PDB entry 8IZT | X-ray diffraction, 1.74 A resolution | chain A

# Chain A
Molecule: Virion morphogenesis protein OPG132
Organism: Monkeypox virus
Notes: fragment: N-terminal domain (residues 1-121)
UniProtKB: A0A7H0DNA4 (PG132_MONPV); residues 1-121 here = UniProt positions 1-121
Amino-acid sequence (124 residues; each row starts with the number of its first residue; numbers below 1 keep their minus sign (Gly-2 is residue -2)):
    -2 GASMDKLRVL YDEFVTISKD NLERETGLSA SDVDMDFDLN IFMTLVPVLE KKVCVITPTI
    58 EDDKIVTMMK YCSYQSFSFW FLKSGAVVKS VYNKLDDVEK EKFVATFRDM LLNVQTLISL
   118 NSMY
Not modelled in the structure: -2
Differences from the reference sequence: expression tag (-2 to 0)
Ion coordination: Zn2+ site 1: Asp2, Asp31, Asp33; Zn2+ site 2: Asp17, Glu96
Reported in the primary citation:
  - conformationally variable residues (side-chain flip): Glu58, Cys69

# In short
Asp2, Asp31 and Asp33 form the Zn2+ site 1. Asp17 and Glu96 form the Zn2+ site 2. The paper reports
conformational variability at Glu58 and Cys69.
Chain A is Virion morphogenesis protein OPG132 (Monkeypox virus); the structure, Crystal structure of the
N-terminal domain (residues 1-121) of MPXV A7, was determined by X-ray diffraction, deposited together with
8IZU.
